PDB entry 6R6V | X-ray diffraction, 2.50 A resolution | chain A

== Chain A ==
Name: Cholinesterase
From: Homo sapiens
Notes: EC 3.1.1.8
UniProtKB: P06276 (CHLE_HUMAN); residues 4-529 here correspond to UniProt positions 32-557 (UniProt number = residue number + 28)
Chain sequence (526 residues; each row starts with the number of its first residue):
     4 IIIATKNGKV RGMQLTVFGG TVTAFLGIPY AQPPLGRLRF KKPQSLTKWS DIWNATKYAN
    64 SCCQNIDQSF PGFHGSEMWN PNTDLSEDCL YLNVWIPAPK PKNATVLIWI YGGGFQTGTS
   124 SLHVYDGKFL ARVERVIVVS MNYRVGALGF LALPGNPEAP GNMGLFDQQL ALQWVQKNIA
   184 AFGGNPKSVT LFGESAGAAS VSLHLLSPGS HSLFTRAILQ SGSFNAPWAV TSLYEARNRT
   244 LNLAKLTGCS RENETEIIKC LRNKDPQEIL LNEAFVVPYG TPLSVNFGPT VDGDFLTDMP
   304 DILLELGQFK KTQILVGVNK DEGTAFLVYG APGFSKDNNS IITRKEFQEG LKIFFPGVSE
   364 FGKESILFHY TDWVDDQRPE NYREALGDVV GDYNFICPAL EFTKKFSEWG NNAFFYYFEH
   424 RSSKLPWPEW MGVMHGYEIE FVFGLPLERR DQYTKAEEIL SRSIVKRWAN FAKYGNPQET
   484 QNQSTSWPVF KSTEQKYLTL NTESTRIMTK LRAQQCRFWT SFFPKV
Disulfide bonds: Cys65-Cys92, Cys252-Cys263, Cys400-Cys519
Covalently attached groups: N-acetylglucosamine (NAG) linked to Asn57, Asn106, Asn256, Asn485; glycan linked to Asn241, Asn341
Differences from the reference sequence: engineered mutation Gln17 (Asn45 in P06276), Gln455 (Asn483 in P06276), Gln481 (Asn509 in P06276), Gln486 (Asn514 in P06276)
Residues lining bound ligands: JU5 (N-[[(3S)-1-[[2-[7-(diethylamino)-2-oxidanylidene-chromen-3-yl]-1,3-thiazol-4-yl]methyl]piperidin-3-yl]methyl]-N-[2-(dimethylamino)ethyl]naphthalene-2-carboxamide): Asp70, Trp82, Gly115, Gly116, Gly117, Thr120, Tyr128, Glu197, Ser198, Trp231, Pro285, Leu286, Ser287, Val288, Ala328, Phe329, Tyr332, Phe398, His438, Gly439
Swiss-Prot annotation at these positions:
  - active site: Ser198 (Acyl-ester intermediate), Glu325 (Charge relay system), His438 (Charge relay system)
  - binding site (tacrine): Trp82, His438
  - binding site (substrate): Gly116, Gly117
  - modified residue: Ser198 (Phosphoserine)
  - glycosylation (N-linked (GlcNAc...) asparagine): Asn57 (complex), Asn106 (complex), Asn241 (complex), Asn256 (complex), Asn341 (complex), Asn485
What the authors report for this chain:
  - binding site for JU5: Trp82, Trp231, Phe329, Tyr332
  - catalytic residues: Ser198, Glu325, His438 (citing earlier work)

== In short ==
Chain A binds compound JU5. N-acetylglucosamine is covalently linked to Asn57, Asn106, Asn256 and Asn485.
Curated annotation (UniProt) lists 3 active-site residues, tacrine-binding residues Trp82 and His438 and
substrate-binding residues Gly116 and Gly117. From the paper: catalytic residues Ser198, Glu325 and His438; a
binding site for JU5 at Trp82, Trp231 and Phe329 among others.
Chain A is Cholinesterase (Homo sapiens); the structure, Structure of recombinant human butyrylcholinesterase
in complex with a fluorescent coumarin-based probe, was determined by X-ray diffraction (same publication as
6RUA and 6R6W).
